Entry 7T2A (X-ray diffraction, 3.04 A resolution); this record covers chains B and C of the 3 polymer chains in the assembly.

Chain B:
Protein: HLA class II histocompatibility antigen, DP beta 1 chain
Source organism: Homo sapiens
UniProtKB: P04440 (DPB1_HUMAN); the author numbering skips numbers that UniProt does not, so the offset changes along the chain: 1-22 = UniProt 30-51; 25-190 = UniProt 52-217
Amino-acid sequence (188 residues; each row starts with the number of its first residue; note: 2 numbers in that range are skipped by the numbering (no residue carries them; nothing is unmodelled there)):
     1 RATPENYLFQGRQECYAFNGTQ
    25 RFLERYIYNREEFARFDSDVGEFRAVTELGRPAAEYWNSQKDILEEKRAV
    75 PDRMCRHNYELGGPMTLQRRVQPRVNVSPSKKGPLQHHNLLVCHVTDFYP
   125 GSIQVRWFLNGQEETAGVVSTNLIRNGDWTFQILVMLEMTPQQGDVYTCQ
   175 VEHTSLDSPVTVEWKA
Not modelled in the structure: 1-2, 105-112, 190
Cystine bridges: Cys15-Cys79, Cys117-Cys173
Glycans and other covalent adducts: N-acetylglucosamine (NAG) linked to Asn19
Swiss-Prot annotation at these positions:
  - region: Lys189, Ala190 (Connecting peptide)
  - glycosylation: Asn19 (N-linked (GlcNAc...) asparagine)

Chain C:
Protein: Pneumolysin-derived peptide
Source organism: Streptococcus pneumoniae
UniProtKB: Q04IN8 (TACY_STRP2); residues -1 to 11 here correspond to UniProt positions 429-441 (UniProt number = residue number + 430)
Amino-acid sequence (15 residues; each row starts with the number of its first residue; numbers below 1 keep their minus sign (Gly-3 is residue -3)):
    -3 GATGLAWEWWRTVYE
Not modelled in the structure: -3 to -2, 11
Construct notes: cloning artifact (-3 to -2)

Chain B / chain C interface:
Residue-residue contacts - 33 pairs, chain B then chain C:
  Gly11(B) - Trp6(C)
  Arg12(B) - Trp6(C)
  Gln13(B) - Glu4(C)  hydrogen bond (side chain-backbone)
  Gln13(B) - Trp6(C)
  Glu28(B) - Glu4(C)
  Glu28(B) - Trp5(C)
  Glu28(B) - Trp6(C)
  Arg29(B) - Trp6(C)
  Tyr30(B) - Trp6(C)
  Tyr30(B) - Arg7(C)  hydrogen bond (side chain-backbone)
  Ala57(B) - Val9(C)  hydrophobic
  Tyr60(B) - Tyr10(C)  hydrophobic
  Trp61(B) - Arg7(C)
  Trp61(B) - Thr8(C)  hydrogen bond (side chain-backbone)
  Ile67(B) - Arg7(C)
  Glu70(B) - Glu4(C)
  Glu70(B) - Arg7(C)  salt bridge
  Lys71(B) - Glu4(C)  salt bridge
  Lys71(B) - Trp5(C)  hydrogen bond (side chain-backbone)
  Lys71(B) - Arg7(C)
  Val74(B) - Glu4(C)
  Arg77(B) - Trp3(C)  hydrogen bond (side chain-backbone)
  Arg77(B) - Glu4(C)  salt bridge
  Met78(B) - Ala2(C)  hydrophobic
  Met78(B) - Trp3(C)  hydrophobic
  Met78(B) - Glu4(C)
  His81(B) - Gly0(C)  hydrogen bond (side chain-backbone)
  His81(B) - Ala2(C)
  Asn82(B) - Leu1(C)
  Asn82(B) - Ala2(C)  hydrogen bond (side chain-backbone)
  Leu85(B) - Thr-1(C)
  Leu85(B) - Gly0(C)
  Leu85(B) - Leu1(C)  hydrophobic
Interface residues without a listed pair, chain B (20 interface residues in all): Phe47, Pro56
The authors on this interface:
  - specific contacts: Gly11(B)-Trp6(C), Arg12(B)-Trp6(C), Gln13(B)-Glu4(C) (hydrogen bond), Gln13(B)-Trp6(C), Glu28(B)-Trp6(C), Arg29(B)-Trp6(C), Tyr30(B)-Trp6(C), Glu70(B)-Arg7(C) (salt bridge), Lys71(B)-Glu4(C), Arg77(B)-Glu4(C)

Overview:
The interface between chain B and chain C involves 20 residues on one side and 12 on the other, with 7
hydrogen bonds and 3 salt bridges. Among the polar pairs are Glu70(B)-Arg7(C), Lys71(B)-Glu4(C) and
Arg77(B)-Glu4(C). The authors report contacts between Gly11(B) and Trp6(C), Arg12(B) and Trp6(C) and Gln13(B)
and Trp6(C) among others; a hydrogen bond between Gln13(B) and Glu4(C); a salt bridge between Glu70(B) and
Arg7(C).
Chain B is HLA class II histocompatibility antigen, DP beta 1 chain (Homo sapiens) and chain C is
Pneumolysin-derived peptide (Streptococcus pneumoniae); the structure, Crystal structure of HLA-DP4 in complex
with Ply, was determined by X-ray diffraction (same publication as 7T2B, 7T2C and 7T2D).
